Entry 7ZMB (electron microscopy, 2.75 A resolution); this record covers chains I and h of the 43 polymer chains in the assembly.

[Chain I]
Protein: Oxidoreductase-like protein
Source organism: Chaetomium thermophilum var. thermophilum DSM 1495
Reference sequence: G0SBG8 (G0SBG8_CHATD); residues 1-223 here correspond to UniProt positions 661-883 (UniProt number = residue number + 660)
Amino-acid sequence (223 residues; row label = number of the first residue in the row):
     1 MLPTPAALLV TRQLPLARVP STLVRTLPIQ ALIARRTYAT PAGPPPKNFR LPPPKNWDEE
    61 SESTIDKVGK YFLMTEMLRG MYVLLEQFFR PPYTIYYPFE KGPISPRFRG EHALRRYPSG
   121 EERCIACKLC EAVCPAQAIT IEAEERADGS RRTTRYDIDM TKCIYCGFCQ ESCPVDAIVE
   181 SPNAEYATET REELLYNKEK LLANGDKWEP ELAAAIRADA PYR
Disordered / not traced: 1-38
Ion coordination: 4Fe-4S cluster Fe site 1: C124, C127, C130, C173; 4Fe-4S cluster Fe site 2: C134, C163, C166, C169
Residues lining bound ligands:
  - 1,2-Distearoyl-sn-glycerophosphoethanolamine (3PE), molecule 1: V68, Y71, F72, M74, M77
  - 1,2-Distearoyl-sn-glycerophosphoethanolamine (3PE), molecule 2: L73, M74, L78
  - 4Fe-4S cluster (SF4), molecule 1: H112, C134, P135, I139, C163, I164, Y165, C166, G167, F168, C169, E180
  - 4Fe-4S cluster (SF4), molecule 2: C124, I125, A126, C127, K128, L129, C130, I141, Y156, C173, P174, V175, A177, I178

[Chain h]
Protein: NADH dehydrogenase [ubiquinone] 1 alpha subcomplex subunit
Source organism: Chaetomium thermophilum var. thermophilum DSM 1495
Reference sequence: G0S775 (G0S775_CHATD); residues 1-134 here correspond to UniProt positions 118-251 (UniProt number = residue number + 117)
Amino-acid sequence (134 residues; each row starts with the number of its first residue):
     1 MSYPTRTLAN LRKIGLKEYF RQLLYIGDTK YGELVGVDKF GNKFYENKEE LPLRTRWVDY
    61 AKHDYDAAHI EPMWHAWISY QVDTPPTREP LTQIERPWAP KEHVPNRSFT RGAYKPYNTT
   121 QPKIQSWEPK AAPR
Disordered / not traced: 1
Residues lining bound ligands: 1,2-diacyl-sn-glycero-3-phosphocholine (PC1): L23, L24, Y25, G27

[Interface between chain I and chain h]
Contacting residue pairs (84; chain I residue first):
  P91(I) with L51(h), hydrophobic
  P92(I) with L51(h)
  T94(I) with R54(h)
  I95(I) with L53(h), hydrophobic
  Y96(I) with I26(h); D28(h); R54(h)
  Y97(I) with A67(h)
  P98(I) with Y60(h), hydrogen bond (backbone-side chain); Y65(h), hydrophobic; A67(h), hydrophobic
  F99(I) with Y25(h); I26(h), hydrophobic; W57(h); V58(h), hydrogen bond (backbone-backbone); Y60(h), hydrophobic; Y65(h), hydrophobic
  E100(I) with K30(h), salt bridge; L53(h); R54(h), salt bridge; R56(h); W57(h)
  K101(I) with H75(h); I78(h); Y80(h)
  G102(I) with S79(h)
  P103(I) with L53(h); S79(h)
  I104(I) with S79(h), hydrogen bond (backbone-backbone); Y80(h); Q81(h)
  S105(I) with Q81(h), hydrogen bond (backbone-side chain)
  P106(I) with Q81(h)
  R116(I) with W98(h)
  P118(I) with W98(h)
  S119(I) with W98(h)
  G120(I) with W98(h)
  E142(I) with T120(h); K123(h), salt bridge
  T154(I) with T119(h), hydrogen bond (backbone-side chain); T120(h)
  R155(I) with N118(h), hydrogen bond; T119(h); T120(h)
  P182(I) with H75(h); Q81(h)
  N183(I) with H75(h)
  E185(I) with A67(h)
  A187(I) with N106(h)
  T188(I) with S108(h)
  E189(I) with S108(h), hydrogen bond (backbone-side chain); F109(h)
  E192(I) with P116(h)
  E193(I) with S108(h), hydrogen bond; A113(h); Y114(h)
  L195(I) with Y114(h), hydrogen bond (backbone-side chain); P116(h)
  Y196(I) with Y114(h)
  N197(I) with Y114(h), hydrogen bond (backbone-side chain); Y117(h); T119(h)
  E199(I) with Y117(h), hydrogen bond; T119(h)
  K200(I) with Y114(h)
  D206(I) with R96(h), hydrogen bond (backbone-side chain); W98(h); P100(h)
  K207(I) with P72(h); V104(h), hydrogen bond (side chain-backbone)
  W208(I) with P72(h), hydrophobic; H75(h)
  E209(I) with R96(h)
  P210(I) with M73(h), hydrophobic; L91(h); R96(h)
  E211(I) with P72(h); H75(h), salt bridge; A76(h), hydrogen bond (side chain-backbone)
  A213(I) with L91(h), hydrophobic
  A214(I) with M73(h), hydrophobic; L91(h)
  R217(I) with E89(h), salt bridge; L91(h)
Also at the interface, not in a pair above, chain I (49 interface residues in all): F108, Y117, Y156, Y186, G205
Also at the interface, not in a pair above, chain h (42 interface residues in all): G27, P52, A68, A99

[Overview]
Chain I and chain h form an interface of 49 and 42 residues respectively; the contacts include 14 hydrogen
bonds and 5 salt bridges. Among the polar pairs are E100(I)-K30(h), E100(I)-R54(h) and E142(I)-K123(h). Bound
to chain I: 1,2-Distearoyl-sn-glycerophosphoethanolamine and 4Fe-4S cluster.
Chain I is Oxidoreductase-like protein and chain h is NADH dehydrogenase [ubiquinone] 1 alpha subcomplex
subunit, both from Chaetomium thermophilum var. thermophilum DSM 1495; the structure, CryoEM structure of
mitochondrial complex I from Chaetomium thermophilum (state 2), was determined by electron microscopy together
with 7ZM7, 7ZM8, 7ZME, 7ZMG and 7ZMH from the same study.
